5N9G - chains B and D of the 5 polymer chains in the assembly; structure by X-ray diffraction, 2.70 A resolution.

# Chain B
Name: TATA-box-binding protein
Source organism: Homo sapiens
Reference sequence: P20226 (TBP_HUMAN); residues 159-339 here = UniProt positions 159-339
Sequence (200 residues; numbered 140 to 339; the number before each row is that of its first residue):
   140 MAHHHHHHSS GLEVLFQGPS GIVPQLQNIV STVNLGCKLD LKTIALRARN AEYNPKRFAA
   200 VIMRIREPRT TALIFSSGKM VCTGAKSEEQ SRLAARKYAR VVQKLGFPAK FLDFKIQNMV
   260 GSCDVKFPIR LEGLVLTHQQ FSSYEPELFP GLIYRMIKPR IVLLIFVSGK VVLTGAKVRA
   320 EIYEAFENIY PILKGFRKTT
Unresolved in the structure: 140-156, 335-339
Differences from the reference sequence: initiating methionine (140); expression tag (141-158)

# Chain D
Molecule: DNA/RNA
Sequence (27 nucleotides; numbered 2 to 28; the number before each row is that of its first residue):
     2 GGTCACACCT ATTTTAAGCC CTTCAAC

# Interface between chain B and chain D
Residue-residue contacts (37):
  Gln166(B) with DT15(D), sugar contact; DT16(D), sugar contact
  Asn167(B) with DT14(D), hydrogen bond to the base; DT15(D), hydrogen bond to the base
  Val169(B) with DT14(D), base contact
  Arg196(B) with DT11(D), sugar contact; A12(D), salt bridge to the phosphate
  Phe197(B) with DT11(D), base contact; A12(D), base contact
  Ile201(B) with A12(D), phosphate contact; DT13(D), sugar contact
  Arg203(B) with DT14(D), salt bridge to the phosphate
  Arg208(B) with DT15(D), salt bridge to the phosphate
  Thr210(B) with DT13(D), phosphate contact; DT14(D), hydrogen bond to the phosphate
  Leu212(B) with A12(D), base contact; DT13(D), sugar contact
  Thr222(B) with DT13(D), base contact; DT14(D), hydrogen bond to the sugar
  Gly223(B) with DT14(D), phosphate contact; DT15(D), phosphate contact
  Lys225(B) with DT15(D), phosphate contact
  Val259(B) with DT15(D), base contact; DT16(D), base contact
  Phe288(B) with A17(D), base contact; A18(D), base contact
  Pro289(B) with A18(D), base contact; G19(D), sugar contact
  Leu303(B) with A17(D), base contact
  Phe305(B) with A17(D), sugar contact; A18(D), sugar contact
  Ser307(B) with A17(D), phosphate contact; A18(D), hydrogen bond to the phosphate
  Lys309(B) with A17(D), salt bridge to the phosphate; A18(D), phosphate contact
  Val311(B) with DT16(D), base contact; A17(D), sugar contact
Other interface residues (no listed pair), chain B (23 interface residues in all): Val220, Ser261

# Overview
The interface between chain B and chain D involves 23 residues on one side and 9 on the other, with 5 hydrogen
bonds and 4 salt bridges. Among the polar pairs are Asn167(B)-DT14(D), Asn167(B)-DT15(D) and
Thr222(B)-DT14(D).
Here chain B is TATA-box-binding protein (Homo sapiens) and chain D is DNA/RNA. Entry 5N9G (TFIIIB
-TBP/Brf2/DNA and SANT domain of Bdp1-) was determined by X-ray diffraction.
